PDB entry 6PKY | X-ray diffraction, 3.00 A resolution | chains A and B

# Chain A (and B)
Molecule: N-acetylglucosamine-1-phosphodiester alpha-N-acetylglucosaminidase (NAGPA)
From: Cavia porcellus
Notes: chain B of this document is another copy of the same molecule, construct and numbering; everything in this record applies to it too
UniProtKB: H0VTT5 (H0VTT5_CAVPO); residues 26-327 here correspond to UniProt positions 42-343 (UniProt number = residue number + 16)
Chain sequence (312 residues; each row starts with the number of its first residue):
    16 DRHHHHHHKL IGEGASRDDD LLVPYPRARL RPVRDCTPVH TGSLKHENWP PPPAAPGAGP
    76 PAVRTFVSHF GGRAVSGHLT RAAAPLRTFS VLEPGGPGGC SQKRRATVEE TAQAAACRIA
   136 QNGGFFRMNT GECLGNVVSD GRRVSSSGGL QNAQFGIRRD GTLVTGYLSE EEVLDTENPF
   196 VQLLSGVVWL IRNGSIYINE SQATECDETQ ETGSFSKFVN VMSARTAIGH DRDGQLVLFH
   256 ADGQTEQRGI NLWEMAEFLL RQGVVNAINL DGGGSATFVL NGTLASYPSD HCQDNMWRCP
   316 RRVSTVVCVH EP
Unresolved in the structure: 16-28, 48-56, 70-73 (chain B: 16-28, 48-58, 70-72)
Construct notes: expression tag (16-25)
Cystine bridges: Cys115-Cys148, Cys132-Cys323, Cys307-Cys314
Covalent attachments: N-acetylglucosamine (NAG) linked to Asn296

# Chain A / chain B interface
Residue-residue contacts (47):
  Arg79(A) with Trp312(B)
  Thr80(A) with Tyr302(B); Trp312(B); Arg313(B), hydrogen bond (backbone-backbone)
  Phe81(A) with Trp312(B), hydrophobic
  Val82(A) with Arg263(B); Arg313(B), hydrogen bond (backbone-side chain)
  Ala89(A) with Arg263(B)
  Ser91(A) with Tyr302(B)
  Gly92(A) with Tyr302(B)
  His93(A) with Tyr302(B)
  Leu94(A) with Trp312(B), hydrophobic
  Asp257(A) with Tyr302(B), hydrogen bond
  Arg263(A) with Val82(B); His84(B), hydrogen bond; Ala89(B)
  Phe273(A) with Met311(B), hydrophobic; Trp312(B), hydrophobic
  Gln277(A) with Met311(B); Trp312(B)
  Leu295(A) with Thr298(B)
  Asn296(A) with Thr298(B)
  Thr298(A) with Leu295(B); Asn296(B); Thr298(B), hydrogen bond
  Leu299(A) with Ala300(B)
  Ala300(A) with Leu299(B); Ala300(B)
  Ser301(A) with Tyr302(B)
  Tyr302(A) with Thr80(B); Ser91(B); Gly92(B); His93(B), hydrogen bond; His255(B); Asp257(B), hydrogen bond; Ala300(B); Ser301(B); Tyr302(B), hydrophobic
  Met311(A) with Gln277(B)
  Trp312(A) with Arg79(B); Thr80(B); Phe81(B), hydrophobic; Leu94(B), hydrophobic; Phe273(B), hydrophobic
  Arg313(A) with Thr80(B), hydrogen bond (backbone-backbone); Phe81(B); Val82(B), hydrogen bond (side chain-backbone)
Interface residues without a listed pair, chain A (26 interface residues in all): His84, His255, Pro303
Interface residues without a listed pair, chain B (26 interface residues in all): Pro303

# Summary
Chain A and chain B each contribute 26 residues to their interface, with 9 hydrogen bonds. Among the polar
pairs are Val82(A)-Arg313(B), Asp257(A)-Tyr302(B) and Arg263(A)-His84(B). N-acetylglucosamine is covalently
linked to Asn296(A).
Chain A and chain B are both N-acetylglucosamine-1-phosphodiester alpha-N-acetylglucosaminidase (NAGPA) (Cavia
porcellus); the structure, Guinea pig N-acetylglucosamine-1-phosphodiester alpha-N-acetylglucosaminidase
(NAGPA) catalytic domain auto-inhibited by pro-peptide, was determined by X-ray diffraction, deposited
together with 6PKG, 6PKH, 6PKI and 6PKU.
